PDB entry 1G30 | X-ray diffraction, 2.00 A resolution | chains A and B of the 3 polymer chains in the assembly

[Chain A]
Name: Prothrombin
From: Homo sapiens
Notes: EC 3.4.21.5; fragment: light chain
UniProtKB: P00734 (THRB_HUMAN); residues 1-14 here correspond to UniProt positions 336-349 (UniProt number = residue number + 335)
Chain sequence (36 residues; row label = number of the first residue in the row; a row labelled like 14A-14N holds insertion residues (14A, then the next letters in order)):
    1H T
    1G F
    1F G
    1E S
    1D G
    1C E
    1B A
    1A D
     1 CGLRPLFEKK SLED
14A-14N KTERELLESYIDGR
Not modelled in the structure: 1H, 1G, 1F, 1E, 1D, 14K-14N
UniProt features mapped onto this chain:
  - site: Arg-14N (Cleavage)

[Chain B]
Name: Prothrombin
From: Homo sapiens
Notes: EC 3.4.21.5; fragment: heavy chain
UniProtKB: P00734 (THRB_HUMAN); the construct lacks a stretch of the UniProt sequence and is renumbered around it, so the offset changes along the chain: 16-36 = UniProt 364-384; 37-60 = UniProt 386-409; 61-77 = UniProt 419-435; 78-97 = UniProt 437-456; 7 more segments
Chain sequence (259 residues; each row starts with the number of its first residue; note: 3 numbers in that range are skipped by the numbering (no residue carries them; nothing is unmodelled there); a row labelled like 60A-60I holds insertion residues (60A, then the next letters in order)):
    16 IVEGSDAEIG MSPWQVMLFR K
   36A S
    37 PQELLCGASL ISDRWVLTAA HCLL
60A-60I YPPWDKNFT
    61 ENDLLVRIGK HSRTRYE
   77A R
    78 NIEKISMLEK IYIHPRYNWR
   97A E
    98 NLDRDIALMK LKKPVAFSDY IHPVCLPDRE TA
129A-129C ASL
   130 LQAGYKGRVT GWGNLKET
147A-147G WTANVGK
   150 GQPSVLQVVN LPIVERPVCK DSTRIRITDN MFCAG
  184A Y
   185 KP
186A-186D DEGK
   187 RGDACEGDSG GPFVMKSP
204A-204B FN
   205 NRWYQMGIVS WGE
   219 GCD
  221A R
   222 DGKYGFYTHV FRLKKWIQKV IDQFGE
Not modelled in the structure: 147A-147G
UniProt features mapped onto this chain:
  - region: Ala-183 to Val-200 (High affinity receptor-binding region which is also known as the TP508 peptide)
  - active site (Charge relay system): His-57, Asp-102, Ser-195
  - glycosylation: Asn-60G (N-linked (GlcNAc...) (complex) asparagine)
Disulfides: Cys-42/Cys-58, Cys-168/Cys-182, Cys-191/Cys-220
Small-molecule neighbours: T87 ([(1-{2[(4-carbamimidoyl-phenylamino)-methyl]-1-methyl-1H-benzoimidazol-5-yl}-cyclopropyl)-pyridin-2-yl-methyleneaminooxy]-acetic acid ethyl ester): His-57, Tyr-60A, Trp-60D, Glu-97A, Asn-98, Leu-99, Ile-174, Asp-189, Ala-190, Cys-191, Glu-192, Ser-195, Val-213, Ser-214, Trp-215, Gly-216, Glu-217, Gly-219, Cys-220, Gly-226
What the authors report for this chain:
  - binding site for T87: His-57, Trp-60D, Ile-174, Asp-189, Trp-215
  - conformationally variable residues (loop rearrangement, side-chain flip): His-57, Trp-60D, Ser-195
  - catalytic residues: His-57, Ser-195 (citing earlier work)

[How chain A and chain B interact]
Residue-residue contacts - 62 pairs, chain A then chain B:
  Cys-1(A) with Pro-120(B); Val-121(B); Cys-122(B), disulfide; Arg-206(B), hydrogen bond (backbone-side chain)
  Asp-1A(A) with His-119(B), salt bridge; Arg-206(B)
  Ala-1B(A) with Arg-206(B), hydrogen bond (backbone-side chain)
  Glu-1C(A) with Pro-120(B)
  Gly-2(A) with Pro-120(B), hydrogen bond (backbone-backbone); Val-121(B); Cys-122(B), hydrogen bond (backbone-side chain); Arg-206(B); Trp-207(B), hydrogen bond (backbone-backbone)
  Leu-3(A) with His-119(B), hydrogen bond (backbone-side chain); Asn-205(B); Arg-206(B)
  Arg-4(A) with Gly-25(B); Met-26(B), hydrogen bond (side chain-backbone); Pro-28(B); Trp-29(B); Arg-137(B); Trp-207(B)
  Pro-5(A) with Ser-115(B); Asp-116(B); His-119(B)
  Leu-6(A) with Gly-25(B); Asp-116(B)
  Phe-7(A) with Glu-23(B); Ile-24(B); Gly-25(B); Met-26(B), hydrophobic
  Glu-8(A) with Lys-202(B), salt bridge; Asn-205(B); Trp-207(B), hydrogen bond
  Lys-9(A) with His-119(B)
  Asp-14(A) with Glu-23(B); Met-26(B); Arg-137(B), salt bridge; Trp-207(B)
  Lys-14A(A) with Glu-23(B), hydrogen bond (backbone-side chain)
  Thr-14B(A) with Arg-137(B), hydrogen bond; Asn-159(B), hydrogen bond
  Glu-14C(A) with Arg-137(B); Lys-202(B), salt bridge
  Glu-14E(A) with Lys-135(B), salt bridge; Asn-159(B), hydrogen bond; Tyr-184A(B), hydrogen bond; Lys-186D(B), salt bridge
  Leu-14F(A) with Lys-135(B); Gly-136(B); Asn-159(B); Trp-207(B), hydrophobic
  Leu-14G(A) with Lys-202(B); Pro-204(B), hydrophobic
  Ser-14I(A) with Gly-133(B); Tyr-134(B); Lys-135(B), hydrogen bond (side chain-backbone)
  Tyr-14J(A) with Tyr-134(B), hydrogen bond (backbone-side chain); Lys-135(B), hydrogen bond (side chain-backbone); Met-201(B); Lys-202(B), hydrogen bond (side chain-backbone); Pro-204(B)
Other interface residues (no listed pair), chain B (29 interface residues in all): Ile-47, Tyr-117, Leu-129C
Disulfides between the chains: Cys-1(A)/Cys-122(B)

[In short]
21 residues of chain A and 29 residues of chain B are in contact, with 1 disulfide bond, 17 hydrogen bonds and
6 salt bridges. Polar contacts include Asp-1A(A)/His-119(B), Glu-8(A)/Lys-202(B) and Glu-14E(A)/Lys-135(B).
Chain B binds compound T87. From the paper: catalytic residues His-57(B) and Ser-195(B); a binding site for
T87 at His-57(B), Trp-60D(B) and Ile-174(B) among others.
Here chain A is Prothrombin and chain B is Prothrombin, both from Homo sapiens. Entry 1G30 (Thrombin inhibitor
complex) was determined by X-ray diffraction together with 1OYQ, 1G32, 1G36, 1G2L and 1G2M from the same
study.
